PDB entry 7Z10 | electron microscopy, 3.87 A resolution | chains a and d of the 9 polymer chains in the assembly

== Chain a ==
Name: Cytochrome c oxidase subunit 1
Organism: Saccharomyces cerevisiae S288C
Notes: EC 7.1.1.9
Reference sequence: P00401 (COX1_YEAST); numbering as in UniProt (aligned over 1-534)
Amino-acid sequence (534 residues; each row starts with the number of its first residue):
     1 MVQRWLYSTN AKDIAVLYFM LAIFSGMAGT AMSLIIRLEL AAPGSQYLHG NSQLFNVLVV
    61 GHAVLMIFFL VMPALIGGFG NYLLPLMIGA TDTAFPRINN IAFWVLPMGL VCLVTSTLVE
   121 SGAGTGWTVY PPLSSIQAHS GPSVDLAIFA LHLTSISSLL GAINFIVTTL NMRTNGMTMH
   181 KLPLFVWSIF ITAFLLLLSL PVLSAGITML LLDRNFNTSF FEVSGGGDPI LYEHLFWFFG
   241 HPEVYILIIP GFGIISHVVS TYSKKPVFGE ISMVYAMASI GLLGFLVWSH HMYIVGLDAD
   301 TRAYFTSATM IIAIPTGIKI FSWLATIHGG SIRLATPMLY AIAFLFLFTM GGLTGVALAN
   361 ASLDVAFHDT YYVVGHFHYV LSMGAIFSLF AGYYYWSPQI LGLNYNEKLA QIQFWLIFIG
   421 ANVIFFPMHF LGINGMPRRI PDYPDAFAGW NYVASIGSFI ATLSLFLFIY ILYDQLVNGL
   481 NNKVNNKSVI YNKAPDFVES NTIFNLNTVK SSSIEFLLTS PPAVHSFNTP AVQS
Ion coordination: heme a Fe site 1: His-62, His-378; Cu ion: His-241, His-290, His-291; Mg2+: Asp-369 (shared with 1 residue of chain b); heme a Fe site 2 near His-376 (its only coordinating residue here)
Small-molecule neighbours:
  - heme a (HEA), molecule 1: Phe-19, Ile-23, Gly-26, Met-27, Thr-30, Ser-33, Ile-36, Arg-37, Leu-40, Phe-55, Val-59, His-62, Ala-63, Met-66, Ile-67, Leu-70, Val-71, Gly-126, Trp-127, Tyr-371, Val-374, Phe-377, His-378, Leu-381, Ser-382, Ile-386, Leu-389, Phe-390, Ile-417, Ile-424, Phe-425, Met-428, Arg-438, Arg-439, Ser-458, Ala-461, Thr-462, Leu-465, Phe-468
  - heme a (HEA), molecule 2: Trp-127, Thr-128, Trp-237, His-241, Val-244, Tyr-245, Ile-248, His-290, His-291, Tyr-293, Thr-309, Ile-312, Ala-313, Thr-316, Gly-317, Ile-320, Phe-321, Phe-348, Thr-349, Gly-352, Leu-353, Gly-355, Val-356, Leu-358, Ala-359, Asp-364, His-368, Asp-369, Val-373, His-376, Phe-377, Val-380, Leu-381, Arg-438
What the authors report for this chain:
  - conformationally variable residues (side-chain flip): Glu-39

== Chain d ==
Name: Cytochrome c oxidase subunit 4, mitochondrial
Organism: Saccharomyces cerevisiae S288C
Reference sequence: P04037 (COX4_YEAST); numbering as in UniProt (aligned over 29-149)
Amino-acid sequence (121 residues; each row starts with the number of its first residue):
    29 PVVKTAQNLA EVNGPETLIG PGAKEGTVPT DLDQETGLAR LELLGKLEGI DVFDTKPLDS
    89 SRKGTMKDPI IIESYDDYRY VGCTGSPAGS HTIMWLKPTV NEVARCWECG SVYKLNPVGV
   149 P
Ion coordination: Zn2+: Cys-111, His-119, Cys-134, Cys-137

== Chain a / chain d interface ==
Contacting residue pairs (45; chain a residue first):
  Asn-175(a) with Asp-82(d), hydrogen bond (side chain-backbone); Thr-83(d); Pro-85(d)
  Met-177(a) with Trp-123(d), hydrophobic
  Pro-266(a) with Thr-120(d)
  Asp-496(a) with Trp-135(d)
  Glu-499(a) with Trp-135(d)
  Asn-507(a) with Arg-133(d); Trp-135(d)
  Lys-510(a) with Met-122(d)
  Ser-511(a) with Met-122(d); Trp-123(d)
  Ser-512(a) with Ile-121(d)
  Ser-513(a) with Trp-123(d)
  Ile-514(a) with Trp-123(d)
  Leu-517(a) with Tyr-108(d); Trp-123(d); Leu-124(d); Lys-125(d)
  Leu-518(a) with Tyr-108(d)
  Asn-528(a) with Tyr-103(d); Asp-104(d), hydrogen bond
  Thr-529(a) with Ser-102(d), hydrogen bond; Tyr-103(d), hydrogen bond (side chain-backbone); Asp-104(d), hydrogen bond (side chain-backbone); Arg-107(d)
  Pro-530(a) with Arg-107(d), hydrogen bond (backbone-side chain)
  Ala-531(a) with Tyr-108(d)
  Val-532(a) with Lys-84(d); Pro-85(d); Leu-86(d); Arg-107(d); Tyr-108(d), hydrogen bond (backbone-backbone); Val-109(d); Gly-110(d), hydrogen bond (backbone-backbone); Trp-123(d)
  Gln-533(a) with Pro-85(d); Leu-86(d), hydrogen bond (backbone-backbone); Gly-110(d); Ile-121(d); Trp-123(d)
  Ser-534(a) with Leu-86(d); Gly-110(d), hydrogen bond (backbone-backbone); Cys-111(d); Thr-112(d), hydrogen bond
Interface residues without a listed pair, chain a (26 interface residues in all): Gly-176, Leu-506, Val-509, Thr-519, Ser-526, Phe-527
Interface residues without a listed pair, chain d (26 interface residues in all): Ser-88, Tyr-106, Ala-116, Cys-134

== In short ==
The chain a/chain d interface involves 26 residues from each chain; the contacts include 11 hydrogen bonds.
Polar pairs include Asn-175(a)/Asp-82(d), Asn-528(a)/Asp-104(d) and Thr-529(a)/Ser-102(d). Chain a binds heme
a. The heme a Fe site 1 is built by His-62(a) and His-378(a). His-241(a), His-290(a) and His-291(a) form the
Cu ion site. From the paper: conformational variability at Glu-39(a).
Chain a is Cytochrome c oxidase subunit 1 and chain d is Cytochrome c oxidase subunit 4, mitochondrial, both
from Saccharomyces cerevisiae S288C; the structure, Monomeric respiratory complex IV isolated from S.
cerevisiae, was determined by electron microscopy.
